Entry 3P9H (X-ray diffraction, 1.80 A resolution); this record covers chains A and B.

Chain A:
Protein: Tumor susceptibility gene 101 protein
Source organism: Homo sapiens
Notes: fragment: N-terminal UEV domain to 145); engineered mutation(s): Mutation of 43VFNDGS48 to GG
Reference sequence: Q99816 (TS101_HUMAN); residue numbers follow UniProt; this construct covers 2-43, 48-145
Amino-acid sequence (145 residues; row label = number of the first residue in the row; note: 4 numbers in that range are skipped by the numbering (no residue carries them; nothing is unmodelled there); numbers below 1 keep their minus sign (Gly-3 is residue -3)):
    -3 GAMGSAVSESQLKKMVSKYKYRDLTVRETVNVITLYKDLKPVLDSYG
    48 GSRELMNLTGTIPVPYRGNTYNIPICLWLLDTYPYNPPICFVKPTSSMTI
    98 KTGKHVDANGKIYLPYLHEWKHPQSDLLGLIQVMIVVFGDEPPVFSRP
Disordered / not traced: -3 to 0
Differences from the reference sequence: expression tag (-3 to 1)
UniProt features mapped onto this chain:
  - modified residue: Ala2 (N-acetylalanine)
  - mutagenesis: Tyr63 (Y63A: Reduces interaction with HIV-1 p6; impairs HIV-1 budding), Phe88 (F88A: Reduces interaction with ubiquitin; no effect on in interaction with HIV-1 p6), Val89 (V89A: No change in interaction with p6; no effect on HIV-1 budding), Met95 (M95A: Reduces interaction with VPS37B and HIV-1 p6; abolishes interaction with PDCD6IP; impairs HIV-1 budding; inhibits down-regulation of EGFR. Abolishes MGRN1-binding ...), Val141 (V141A: Reduces interaction with HIV-1 p6)

Chain B:
Protein: Gag polyprotein
Notes: fragment: Modified HIV-1 Gag PTAP Motif
Reference sequence: Q9YP46 (Q9YP46_9HIV1); residues 1-9 here correspond to UniProt positions 453-461 (UniProt number = residue number + 452)
Amino-acid sequence (11 residues; each row starts with the number of its first residue; numbering starts at 0):
     0 XPEPTAPPEEX
Modified positions: ACE (acetyl group) at position 0; Pro3 ((4R)-4-({[(1E)-(3,4-dimethoxyphenyl)methylidene]amino}oxy)-L-proline; ZYJ); NH2 (amino group) at position 10
Differences from the reference sequence: expression tag (0, 10)

How chain A and chain B interact:
Residue-residue contacts - 32 pairs, chain A then chain B:
  Asp34(A) with Pro1(B)
  Thr56(A) with Pro3(B)
  Thr58(A) with Pro3(B)
  Tyr63(A) with Pro6(B), hydrophobic; Glu9(B), hydrogen bond
  Arg64(A) with Glu9(B), salt bridge
  Tyr68(A) with Thr4(B); Ala5(B); Pro6(B); Pro7(B)
  Asn69(A) with Pro1(B); Glu2(B), hydrogen bond (side chain-backbone); Pro3(B); Thr4(B), hydrogen bond (backbone-side chain)
  Ile70(A) with Thr4(B)
  Pro71(A) with Pro3(B)
  Lys90(A) with Pro3(B)
  Thr92(A) with Pro3(B)
  Met95(A) with Pro3(B); Thr4(B); Ala5(B)
  Lys98(A) with Glu8(B), salt bridge
  Pro139(A) with Pro6(B), hydrophobic
  Val141(A) with Ala5(B); Pro6(B)
  Phe142(A) with Ala5(B); Pro6(B); Pro7(B); Glu8(B)
  Ser143(A) with Ala5(B), hydrogen bond (side chain-backbone); Pro6(B), hydrogen bond (backbone-backbone); Glu8(B)
Interface residues without a listed pair, chain A (23 interface residues in all): Gly57, Thr67, Ile72, Pro91, Thr96, Pro145
From the paper, about this interface:
  - pairs named by the authors: Tyr63(A)-Pro6(B), Tyr68(A)-Pro6(B), Pro139(A)-Pro6(B), Phe142(A)-Pro6(B)
  - interface residues, chain A: Thr56(A), Thr58(A), Pro71(A), Lys90(A), Pro91(A)

Summary:
23 residues of chain A face 9 of chain B across their interface; the contacts include 5 hydrogen bonds and 2
salt bridges. Among the polar pairs are Arg64(A)-Glu9(B), Lys98(A)-Glu8(B) and Tyr63(A)-Glu9(B). The authors
report contacts between Tyr63(A) and Pro6(B), Tyr68(A) and Pro6(B) and Pro139(A) and Pro6(B) among others.
From the paper: interface residues Thr56(A), Thr58(A) and Pro71(A) among others.
Chain A is Tumor susceptibility gene 101 protein (Homo sapiens) and chain B is Gag polyprotein; the structure,
Crystal structure of the TSG101 UEV domain in complex with FA258 peptide, was determined by X-ray diffraction
together with 3P9G from the same study.
